PDB entry 4UED | X-ray diffraction, 1.75 A resolution | chains A and B

== Chain A ==
Name: Eukaryotic translation initiation factor 4E
Source organism: Homo sapiens
UniProt: P06730 (IF4E_HUMAN); residues 36-217 here = UniProt positions 36-217
Chain sequence (186 residues; numbered 32 to 217; the number before each row is that of its first residue):
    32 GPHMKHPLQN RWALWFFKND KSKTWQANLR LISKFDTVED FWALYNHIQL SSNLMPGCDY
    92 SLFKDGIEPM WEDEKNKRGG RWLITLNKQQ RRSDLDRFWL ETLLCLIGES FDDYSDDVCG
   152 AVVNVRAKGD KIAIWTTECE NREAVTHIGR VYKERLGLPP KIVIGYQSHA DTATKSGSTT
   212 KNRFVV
Not modelled in the structure: 32, 205-211
Differences from the reference sequence: expression tag (32-35)
UniProt features mapped onto this chain:
  - region (EIF4EBP1/2/3 binding): His37 to Gln40, Trp73 to Asn77, Glu132 to Gly139
  - binding site (mRNA): Trp56, Gln57, Trp102, Glu103, Arg157 to Lys162, Thr205 to Ser207
  - site: Lys159 (Microbial infection: Interaction with potato virus Y VPg)
  - modified residue: Ser209 (Phosphoserine)

== Chain B ==
Name: Eukaryotic translation factor 4E-binding protein 1
Source organism: Homo sapiens
UniProt: Q13541 (4EBP1_HUMAN); residues 50-83 here = UniProt positions 50-83
Chain sequence (38 residues; each row starts with the number of its first residue):
    46 GPHMTRIIYD RKFLMECRNS PVTKTPPRDL PTIPGVTS
Not modelled in the structure: 46-48
Differences from the reference sequence: expression tag (46-49)
UniProt features mapped onto this chain:
  - motif: Tyr54 to Met60 (YXXXXLphi motif)
  - modified residue: Thr50 (Phosphothreonine), Tyr54 (Phosphotyrosine), Ser65 (Phosphoserine), Thr70 (Phosphothreonine), Thr77 (Phosphothreonine), Ser83 (Phosphoserine)
  - cross-link: Lys57 (Glycyl lysine isopeptide (Lys-Gly) (interchain with G-Cter in ubiquitin))

== How chain A and chain B interact ==
Contacting residue pairs - 50 pairs, chain A then chain B:
  Lys36(A) with Val67(B)
  His37(A) with Tyr54(B); Phe58(B); Cys62(B)
  Pro38(A) with Ile52(B); Tyr54(B), hydrogen bond (backbone-side chain)
  Leu39(A) with Ile52(B)
  Gln40(A) with Arg51(B); Ile52(B), hydrogen bond (side chain-backbone)
  Phe47(A) with Val81(B), hydrophobic
  Arg61(A) with Ile78(B)
  Ile63(A) with Pro76(B)
  Val69(A) with Tyr54(B), hydrophobic; Leu59(B), hydrophobic; Cys62(B), hydrophobic
  Glu70(A) with Cys62(B); Val67(B); Thr68(B)
  Trp73(A) with Leu59(B), hydrogen bond (side chain-backbone); Met60(B), hydrophobic; Arg63(B); Thr68(B)
  Ala74(A) with Thr68(B); Thr70(B); Pro72(B)
  Leu75(A) with Pro72(B), hydrophobic; Leu75(B), hydrophobic
  Tyr76(A) with Arg63(B)
  Asn77(A) with Arg63(B), hydrogen bond; Thr68(B), hydrogen bond (side chain-backbone)
  His78(A) with Thr68(B); Lys69(B), hydrogen bond (side chain-backbone); Thr70(B); Pro71(B); Leu75(B)
  Ile79(A) with Val81(B)
  Gln80(A) with Gly80(B), hydrogen bond (side chain-backbone); Val81(B), hydrogen bond (backbone-backbone)
  Leu85(A) with Gly80(B)
  Tyr91(A) with Val81(B)
  Glu132(A) with Arg56(B), salt bridge
  Leu135(A) with Leu59(B)
  Gly139(A) with Ile53(B); Tyr54(B), hydrogen bond (backbone-backbone)
  Glu140(A) with Ile52(B); Ile53(B)
  Asp143(A) with Arg51(B)
  Asp144(A) with Arg51(B)
  Asp147(A) with Arg51(B), salt bridge
  Arg186(A) with Arg56(B)
Interface residues without a listed pair, chain A (31 interface residues in all): Leu62, Ile138, Ser141
Interface residues without a listed pair, chain B (24 interface residues in all): Thr50, Thr77, Thr82

== Overview ==
31 residues of chain A face 24 of chain B across their interface, with 9 hydrogen bonds and 2 salt bridges.
Among the polar pairs are Glu132(A)-Arg56(B), Asp147(A)-Arg51(B) and Pro38(A)-Tyr54(B). From UniProt: 13
mRNA-binding residues on chain A.
Here chain A is Eukaryotic translation initiation factor 4E and chain B is Eukaryotic translation factor
4E-binding protein 1, both from Homo sapiens. Entry 4UED (Complex of human eIF4E with the 4E binding protein
4E-BP1) was determined by X-ray diffraction together with 4UE8, 4UE9, 4UEA and 4UEC from the same study.
